Entry 7LVW (X-ray diffraction, 2.10 A resolution); this record covers chains B and D of the 6 polymer chains in the assembly.

== Chain B ==
Protein: Fusion glycoprotein F0
Source organism: Respiratory syncytial virus
Reference sequence: W8RJF9 (W8RJF9_HRSV); residue numbers follow UniProt; this construct covers 26-98, 126-513
Chain sequence (500 residues; each row starts with the number of its first residue; note: 27 numbers in that range are skipped by the numbering (no residue carries them; nothing is unmodelled there)):
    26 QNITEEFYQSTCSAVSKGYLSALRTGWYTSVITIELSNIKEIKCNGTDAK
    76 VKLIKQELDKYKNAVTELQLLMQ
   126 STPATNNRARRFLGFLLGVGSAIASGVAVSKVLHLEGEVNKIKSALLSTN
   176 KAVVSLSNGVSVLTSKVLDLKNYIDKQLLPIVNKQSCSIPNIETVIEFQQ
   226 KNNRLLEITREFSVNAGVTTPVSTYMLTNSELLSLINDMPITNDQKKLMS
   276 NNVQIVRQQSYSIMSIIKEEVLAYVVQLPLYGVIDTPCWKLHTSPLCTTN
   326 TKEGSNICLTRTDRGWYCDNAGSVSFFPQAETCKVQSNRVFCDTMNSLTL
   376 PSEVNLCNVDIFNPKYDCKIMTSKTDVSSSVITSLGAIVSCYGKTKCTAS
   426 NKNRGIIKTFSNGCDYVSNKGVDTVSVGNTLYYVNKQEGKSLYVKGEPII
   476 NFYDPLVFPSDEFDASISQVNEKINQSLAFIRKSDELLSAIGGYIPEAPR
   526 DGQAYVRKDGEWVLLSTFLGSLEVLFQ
Unresolved in the structure: 26, 126-136
Sequence notes: conflict E66 (Lys in W8RJF9), I67 (Asn in W8RJF9), P215 (Ser in W8RJF9); expression tag (514-552)
Cystine bridges: C37-C439, C69-C212, C313-C343, C322-C333, C358-C367, C382-C393, C416-C422
What the authors report for this chain:
  - mutagenesis - T50A, T267A, L305R: unchanged binding to F-VHH-Cl184

== Chain D ==
Protein: Fusion glycoprotein F0
Source organism: Respiratory syncytial virus
Reference sequence: W8RJF9 (W8RJF9_HRSV); residue numbers follow UniProt; this construct covers 26-99, 127-513
Chain sequence (500 residues; row label = number of the first residue in the row; note: 27 numbers in that range are skipped by the numbering (no residue carries them; nothing is unmodelled there)):
    26 QNITEEFYQSTCSAVSKGYLSALRTGWYTSVITIELSNIKEIKCNGTDAK
    76 VKLIKQELDKYKNAVTELQLLMQS
   127 TPATNNRARRFLGFLLGVGSAIASGVAVSKVLHLEGEVNKIKSALLSTNK
   177 AVVSLSNGVSVLTSKVLDLKNYIDKQLLPIVNKQSCSIPNIETVIEFQQK
   227 NNRLLEITREFSVNAGVTTPVSTYMLTNSELLSLINDMPITNDQKKLMSN
   277 NVQIVRQQSYSIMSIIKEEVLAYVVQLPLYGVIDTPCWKLHTSPLCTTNT
   327 KEGSNICLTRTDRGWYCDNAGSVSFFPQAETCKVQSNRVFCDTMNSLTLP
   377 SEVNLCNVDIFNPKYDCKIMTSKTDVSSSVITSLGAIVSCYGKTKCTASN
   427 KNRGIIKTFSNGCDYVSNKGVDTVSVGNTLYYVNKQEGKSLYVKGEPIIN
   477 FYDPLVFPSDEFDASISQVNEKINQSLAFIRKSDELLSAIGGYIPEAPRD
   527 GQAYVRKDGEWVLLSTFLGSLEVLFQ
Unresolved in the structure: 26, 127-136
Sequence notes: conflict E66 (Lys in W8RJF9), I67 (Asn in W8RJF9), P215 (Ser in W8RJF9); expression tag (514-552)
Cystine bridges: C37-C439, C69-C212, C313-C343, C322-C333, C358-C367, C382-C393, C416-C422
Covalently attached groups: N-acetylglucosamine (NAG) linked to N27, N500
What the authors report for this chain:
  - mutagenesis - T50A, T267A, L305R: unchanged binding to F-VHH-Cl184

== How chain B and chain D interact ==
Pairs across the interface - 113 pairs, chain B then chain D:
  I217(B) - I217(D)  hydrophobic
  E218(B) - K75(D)  salt bridge
  E218(B) - L78(D)
  E218(B) - I217(D)
  I221(B) - L78(D)  hydrophobic
  I221(B) - I217(D)  hydrophobic
  I221(B) - Q224(D)
  Q225(B) - K85(D)  hydrogen bond
  Q225(B) - Q224(D)
  P246(B) - V239(D)
  S248(B) - V239(D)
  T249(B) - E92(D)
  T249(B) - R235(D)
  Y250(B) - R235(D)  hydrogen bond
  N254(B) - E92(D)
  V278(B) - L95(D)  hydrophobic
  Q279(B) - L95(D)
  Q279(B) - L96(D)
  Q279(B) - S99(D)
  Q279(B) - S238(D)
  Q279(B) - A241(D)
  R282(B) - S238(D)
  Q283(B) - V239(D)
  Q283(B) - A241(D)
  Q361(B) - S99(D)  hydrogen bond
  K399(B) - Q494(D)
  T400(B) - L141(D)
  T400(B) - K394(D)  hydrogen bond
  T400(B) - D489(D)  hydrogen bond
  S404(B) - G143(D)
  S405(B) - G143(D)
  S405(B) - V144(D)  hydrogen bond (backbone-backbone)
  V406(B) - V144(D)
  I407(B) - V144(D)  hydrogen bond (backbone-backbone)
  I407(B) - G145(D)
  I407(B) - S146(D)
  G453(B) - T374(D)
  N454(B) - N345(D)  hydrogen bond (side chain-backbone)
  N454(B) - A346(D)
  N454(B) - S348(D)  hydrogen bond
  N454(B) - S350(D)  hydrogen bond
  N454(B) - T369(D)
  N454(B) - T374(D)  hydrogen bond (backbone-side chain)
  T455(B) - T369(D)  hydrogen bond (side chain-backbone)
  T455(B) - M370(D)
  T455(B) - S372(D)
  L456(B) - T50(D)
  L456(B) - M370(D)
  Y457(B) - G145(D)
  Y457(B) - M370(D)  hydrophobic
  Y458(B) - W52(D)
  Y458(B) - A149(D)
  Y458(B) - S150(D)
  V459(B) - A149(D)
  N460(B) - S146(D)  hydrogen bond
  N460(B) - A149(D)
  K461(B) - A153(D)
  K461(B) - K156(D)
  Q462(B) - K156(D)  hydrogen bond
  D486(B) - E487(D)
  D486(B) - D489(D)
  F488(B) - F140(D)  hydrophobic
  F488(B) - F488(D)  hydrophobic
  F505(B) - F505(D)  hydrophobic
  L512(B) - L512(D)
  L513(B) - L512(D)  hydrophobic
  I516(B) - L512(D)  hydrophobic
  I516(B) - I516(D)  hydrophobic
  I516(B) - Y519(D)  hydrogen bond (backbone-side chain)
  G517(B) - Y519(D)
  Y519(B) - Y519(D)  hydrophobic
  I520(B) - Y519(D)
  I520(B) - I520(D)  hydrophobic
  P521(B) - G518(D)
  E522(B) - G518(D)
  E522(B) - I520(D)
  E522(B) - R532(D)  salt bridge
  E522(B) - G535(D)
  A523(B) - R532(D)
  R525(B) - D534(D)
  R525(B) - G535(D)
  D526(B) - D534(D)  hydrogen bond (backbone-side chain)
  G527(B) - K533(D)  hydrogen bond (backbone-side chain)
  G527(B) - D534(D)  hydrogen bond (backbone-side chain)
  Q528(B) - R532(D)
  Q528(B) - K533(D)
  Q528(B) - F551(D)
  A529(B) - V531(D)  hydrophobic
  A529(B) - R532(D)
  A529(B) - K533(D)
  A529(B) - F543(D)  hydrophobic
  Y530(B) - V531(D)
  Y530(B) - R532(D)  hydrogen bond (backbone-backbone)
  V531(B) - V531(D)  hydrophobic
  W537(B) - I520(D)  hydrophobic
  W537(B) - R532(D)
  L540(B) - L540(D)  hydrophobic
  L540(B) - F543(D)  hydrophobic
  S541(B) - E548(D)
  S541(B) - V549(D)
  S541(B) - L550(D)
  T542(B) - L550(D)
  T542(B) - Q552(D)  hydrogen bond
  L544(B) - F543(D)
  L544(B) - L544(D)  hydrophobic
  L544(B) - E548(D)
  G545(B) - E548(D)
  G545(B) - V549(D)
  G545(B) - L550(D)
  S546(B) - E548(D)  hydrogen bond (backbone-backbone)
  S546(B) - V549(D)
  S546(B) - L550(D)  hydrogen bond (backbone-backbone)
  E548(B) - V549(D)
Other interface residues (no listed pair), chain B (72 interface residues in all): F137, E222, V247, N276, I280, R339, K359, M396, S398, V402, S403, V452, G518, P524, L539
Other interface residues (no listed pair), chain D (68 interface residues in all): A74, K77, Q81, L142, V152, I221, E232, N240, L373, A490, W537

== In short ==
72 residues of chain B face 68 of chain D across their interface; the contacts include 22 hydrogen bonds and 2
salt bridges. Polar pairs include E218(B)-K75(D), E522(B)-R532(D) and Q225(B)-K85(D). The paper reports that
T50A, T267A and L305R of chain B leave binding to F-VHH-Cl184 unchanged; T50A, T267A and L305R of chain D
leave binding to F-VHH-Cl184 unchanged.
Chain B and chain D are both Fusion glycoprotein F0 (Respiratory syncytial virus); the structure, Structure of
RSV F in Complex with VHH Cl184, was determined by X-ray diffraction together with 7LVU from the same study.
